PDB entry 2XFU | X-ray diffraction, 2.20 A resolution | chains A and B

== Chain A (and B) ==
Molecule: Amine oxidase [flavin-containing] B
Source organism: Homo sapiens
Notes: EC 1.4.3.4; chain B of this document is another copy of the same molecule, construct and numbering; everything in this record applies to it too
UniProtKB: P27338 (AOFB_HUMAN); residues 2-520 here = UniProt positions 2-520
Chain sequence (519 residues; row label = number of the first residue in the row):
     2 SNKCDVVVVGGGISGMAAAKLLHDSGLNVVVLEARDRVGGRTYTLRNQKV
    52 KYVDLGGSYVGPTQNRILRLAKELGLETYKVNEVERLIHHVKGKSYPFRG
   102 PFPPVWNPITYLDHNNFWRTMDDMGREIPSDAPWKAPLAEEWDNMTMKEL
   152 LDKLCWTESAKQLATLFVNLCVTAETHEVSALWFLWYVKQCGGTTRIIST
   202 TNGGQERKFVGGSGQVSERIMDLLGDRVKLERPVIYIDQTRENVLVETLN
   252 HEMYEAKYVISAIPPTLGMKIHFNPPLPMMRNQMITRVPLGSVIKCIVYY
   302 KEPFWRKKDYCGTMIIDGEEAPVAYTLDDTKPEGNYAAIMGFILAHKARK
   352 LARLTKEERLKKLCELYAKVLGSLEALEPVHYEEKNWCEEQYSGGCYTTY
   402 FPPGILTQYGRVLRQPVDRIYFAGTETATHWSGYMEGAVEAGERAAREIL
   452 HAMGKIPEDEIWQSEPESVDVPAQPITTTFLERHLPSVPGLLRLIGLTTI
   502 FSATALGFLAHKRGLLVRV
Unresolved in the structure: 2, 502-520 (chain B: 2, 497-520)
Covalent attachments: compound FA8 linked to Cys397
Residues lining bound ligands: 3-phenylpropanal / FA8: Val10, Gly11, Gly12, Gly13, Ile14, Ser15, Gly16, Leu33, Glu34, Ala35, Arg36, Gly40, Gly41, Arg42, Thr43, Leu56, Gly57, Gly58, Ser59, Tyr60, Cys172, Tyr188, Gly205, Gln206, Arg233, Pro234, Val235, Ala263, Ile264, Pro265, Leu268, Ile272, Val294, Lys296, Phe343, Trp388, Tyr393, Tyr398, Gly425, Thr426, Gly434, Tyr435, Met436, Glu437, Ala439
UniProt features mapped onto this chain:
  - site (Important for catalytic activity): Cys156, Cys365, His382
  - modified residue: Ser2 (N-acetylserine), Lys52 (N6-acetyllysine), Cys397 (S-8alpha-FAD cysteine)
Reported in the primary citation:
  - specificity-determining residues: Ile316 (by similarity / conservation)

== Interface between chain A and chain B ==
Contacting residue pairs (89; chain A residue first):
  Asn145(A) with His178(B), hydrogen bond
  Glu150(A) with Glu150(B)
  His178(A) with Asn145(B), hydrogen bond; Pro404(B); Gly405(B)
  Glu179(A) with Pro404(B)
  Pro234(A) with His273(B)
  Val235(A) with His273(B)
  Ile236(A) with Ile236(B), hydrophobic; His273(B)
  Tyr237(A) with Leu250(B), hydrophobic
  Glu248(A) with His252(B), salt bridge
  Leu250(A) with Tyr237(B), hydrophobic
  His252(A) with Glu248(B), salt bridge; His252(B), hydrogen bond
  Thr267(A) with Met270(B)
  Leu268(A) with Met270(B), hydrophobic
  Met270(A) with Thr267(B); Leu268(B), hydrophobic; Met270(B), hydrophobic; Lys271(B), hydrogen bond (backbone-side chain)
  Lys271(A) with Met270(B), hydrogen bond (side chain-backbone); Lys271(B); Ile272(B), hydrogen bond (side chain-backbone); His273(B), hydrogen bond (backbone-side chain)
  Ile272(A) with Lys271(B), hydrogen bond (backbone-side chain)
  His273(A) with Pro234(B); Val235(B); Ile236(B); Lys271(B), hydrogen bond (side chain-backbone); Gln392(B); Tyr393(B), hydrogen bond
  Phe274(A) with Gln392(B), hydrogen bond (backbone-side chain)
  Pro277(A) with Gln392(B)
  Met280(A) with Ala353(B), hydrophobic; Asn387(B), hydrogen bond; Cys389(B), hydrophobic; Glu390(B)
  Met281(A) with Arg350(B)
  Asn283(A) with Cys389(B), hydrogen bond (side chain-backbone); Glu390(B); Glu391(B), hydrogen bond (side chain-backbone); Gln392(B)
  Gln284(A) with Leu291(B); Gly292(B), hydrogen bond (side chain-backbone); Ser293(B), hydrogen bond; Cys389(B), hydrogen bond; Gly395(B), hydrogen bond (side chain-backbone); Gly396(B)
  Thr287(A) with Thr267(B); Thr287(B); Pro290(B)
  Arg288(A) with Pro290(B); Leu291(B), hydrogen bond (side chain-backbone); Ser293(B); Tyr401(B)
  Pro290(A) with Thr287(B); Arg288(B)
  Leu291(A) with Gln284(B); Arg288(B), hydrogen bond (backbone-side chain)
  Gly292(A) with Gln284(B), hydrogen bond (backbone-side chain)
  Ser293(A) with Gln284(B), hydrogen bond; Arg288(B), hydrogen bond; Tyr410(B)
  His347(A) with Gln409(B)
  Arg350(A) with Met281(B); Gln409(B), hydrogen bond; Tyr410(B), hydrogen bond
  Ala353(A) with Met280(B), hydrophobic
  Asn387(A) with Met280(B)
  Cys389(A) with Met280(B), hydrophobic; Asn283(B), hydrogen bond (backbone-side chain); Gln284(B), hydrogen bond
  Glu390(A) with Asn283(B)
  Glu391(A) with Asn283(B), hydrogen bond (backbone-side chain)
  Gln392(A) with His273(B); Phe274(B), hydrogen bond (side chain-backbone); Asn283(B)
  Tyr393(A) with His273(B), hydrogen bond
  Gly395(A) with Gln284(B), hydrogen bond (backbone-side chain)
  Gly396(A) with Gln284(B)
  Tyr401(A) with Arg288(B)
  Pro404(A) with His178(B); Glu179(B)
  Gly405(A) with His178(B)
  Gln409(A) with His347(B); Arg350(B), hydrogen bond
  Tyr410(A) with Ser293(B), hydrogen bond; Arg350(B), hydrogen bond
Interface residues without a listed pair, chain A (51 interface residues in all): Thr147, Lys149, Gly269, Val289, Pro403, Ile406
Interface residues without a listed pair, chain B (51 interface residues in all): Thr147, Lys149, Gly269, Pro277, Val289, Pro403, Ile406

== Summary ==
The chain A/chain B interface involves 51 residues from each chain; the contacts include 34 hydrogen bonds and
2 salt bridges. Among the polar pairs are Glu248(A)-His252(B), Asn145(A)-His178(B) and His252(A)-His252(B).
Ligands of chain A: 3-phenylpropanal / FA8. From the paper: the specificity determinant Ile316(A).
Chain A and chain B are both Amine oxidase [flavin-containing] B (Homo sapiens); the structure, Human
monoamine oxidase B with tranylcypromine, was determined by X-ray diffraction, deposited together with 2XFN,
2XFO, 2XFP and 2XFQ.
